4FKK - chain A; structure by X-ray diffraction, 2.60 A resolution.

== Chain A ==
Protein: Aminopeptidase N
Organism: Sus scrofa
Notes: EC 3.4.11.2
UniProtKB: P15145 (AMPN_PIG); numbering as in UniProt (aligned over 62-963)
Chain sequence (909 residues; numbered 62 to 970; the number before each row is that of its first residue):
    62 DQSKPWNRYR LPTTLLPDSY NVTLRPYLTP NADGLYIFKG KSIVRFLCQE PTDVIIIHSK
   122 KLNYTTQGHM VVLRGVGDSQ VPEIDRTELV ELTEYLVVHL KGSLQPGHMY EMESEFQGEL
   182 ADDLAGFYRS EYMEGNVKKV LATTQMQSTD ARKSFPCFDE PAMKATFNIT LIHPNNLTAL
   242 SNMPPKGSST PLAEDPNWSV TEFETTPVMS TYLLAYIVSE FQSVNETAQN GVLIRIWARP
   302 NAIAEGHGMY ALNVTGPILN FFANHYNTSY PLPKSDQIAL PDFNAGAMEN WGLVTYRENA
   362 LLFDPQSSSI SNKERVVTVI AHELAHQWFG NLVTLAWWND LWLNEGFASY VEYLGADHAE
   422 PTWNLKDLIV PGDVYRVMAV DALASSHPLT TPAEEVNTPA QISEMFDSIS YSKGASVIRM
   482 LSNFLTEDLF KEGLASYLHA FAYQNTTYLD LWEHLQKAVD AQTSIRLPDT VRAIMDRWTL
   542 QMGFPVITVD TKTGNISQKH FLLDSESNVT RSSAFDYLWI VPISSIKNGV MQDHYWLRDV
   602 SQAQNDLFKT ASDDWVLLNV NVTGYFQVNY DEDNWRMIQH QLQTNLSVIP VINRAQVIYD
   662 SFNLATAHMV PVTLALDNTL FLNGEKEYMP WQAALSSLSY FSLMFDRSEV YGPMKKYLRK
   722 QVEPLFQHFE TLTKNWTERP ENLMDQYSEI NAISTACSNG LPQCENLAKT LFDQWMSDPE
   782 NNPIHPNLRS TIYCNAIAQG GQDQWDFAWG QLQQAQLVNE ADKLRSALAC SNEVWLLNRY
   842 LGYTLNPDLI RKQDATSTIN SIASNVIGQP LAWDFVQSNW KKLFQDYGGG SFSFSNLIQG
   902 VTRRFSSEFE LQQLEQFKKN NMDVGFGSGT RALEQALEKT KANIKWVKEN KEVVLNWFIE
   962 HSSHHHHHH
Disordered / not traced: 62, 965-970
Disulfide bonds: Cys-758/Cys-765, Cys-795/Cys-831
Covalently attached groups: N-acetylglucosamine (NAG) linked to Asn-82, Asn-124, Asn-229, Asn-237, Asn-314, Asn-328, Asn-506, Asn-556, Asn-569, Asn-622, Asn-646
Construct notes: conflict Asn-82 (Phe in P15145), Phe-107 (Leu in P15145); expression tag (964-970)
Ion coordination: Zn2+: His-383, His-387, Glu-406 (together with bestatin)
Small-molecule neighbours: bestatin (BES; 2-(3-amino-2-hydroxy-4-phenyl-butyrylamino)-4-methyl-pentanoic acid): Gln-206, Gln-208, Ala-346, Gly-347, Ala-348, Met-349, Glu-350, Val-380, His-383, Glu-384, His-387, Glu-406, Glu-413, Phe-467, Tyr-472
Curated features (UniProtKB/Swiss-Prot):
  - active site: Glu-384 (Proton acceptor)
  - binding site (substrate): Gly-347 to Asn-351
  - binding site (Zn(2+)): His-383, His-387, Glu-406
  - site: Tyr-472 (Transition state stabilizer)
  - modified residue: Tyr-171 (Sulfotyrosine)
  - glycosylation (N-linked (GlcNAc...) asparagine): Asn-82, Asn-124, Asn-229, Asn-237, Asn-258, Asn-286, Asn-314, Asn-328, Asn-506, Asn-556, Asn-569, Asn-622, Asn-646, Asn-736
Reported in the primary citation:
  - binding site for bestatin: Gln-208, Glu-350, Glu-406
  - mutagenesis - E350Q, E384Q, Y472F: decreased catalytic activity

== Overview ==
Chain A binds bestatin. Covalently linked N-acetylglucosamine: at Asn-82, Asn-124, Asn-229, Asn-237, Asn-314
and Asn-328 and 5 more. From UniProt: active-site residue Glu-384, 5 substrate-binding residues and 3
Zn2+-binding residues. The paper reports a binding site for bestatin at Gln-208, Glu-350 and Glu-406; E350Q,
E384Q and Y472F reduce catalytic activity.
Chain A is Aminopeptidase N (Sus scrofa); the structure, Crystal structure of porcine aminopeptidase-N
complexed with bestatin, was determined by X-ray diffraction (same publication as 4NZ8, 4NAQ, 4HOM and 4FKH).
